4R6T - chains B and C of the 6 polymer chains in the assembly; structure by X-ray diffraction, 2.60 A resolution.

Chain B (and C):
Name: M17 leucyl aminopeptidase
Organism: Plasmodium falciparum 3D7
Notes: chain C of this document is another copy of the same molecule, construct and numbering; everything in this record applies to it too
UniProt: Q8IL11 (Q8IL11_PLAF7); residue numbers follow UniProt; this construct covers 84-605
Amino-acid sequence (528 residues; each row starts with the number of its first residue):
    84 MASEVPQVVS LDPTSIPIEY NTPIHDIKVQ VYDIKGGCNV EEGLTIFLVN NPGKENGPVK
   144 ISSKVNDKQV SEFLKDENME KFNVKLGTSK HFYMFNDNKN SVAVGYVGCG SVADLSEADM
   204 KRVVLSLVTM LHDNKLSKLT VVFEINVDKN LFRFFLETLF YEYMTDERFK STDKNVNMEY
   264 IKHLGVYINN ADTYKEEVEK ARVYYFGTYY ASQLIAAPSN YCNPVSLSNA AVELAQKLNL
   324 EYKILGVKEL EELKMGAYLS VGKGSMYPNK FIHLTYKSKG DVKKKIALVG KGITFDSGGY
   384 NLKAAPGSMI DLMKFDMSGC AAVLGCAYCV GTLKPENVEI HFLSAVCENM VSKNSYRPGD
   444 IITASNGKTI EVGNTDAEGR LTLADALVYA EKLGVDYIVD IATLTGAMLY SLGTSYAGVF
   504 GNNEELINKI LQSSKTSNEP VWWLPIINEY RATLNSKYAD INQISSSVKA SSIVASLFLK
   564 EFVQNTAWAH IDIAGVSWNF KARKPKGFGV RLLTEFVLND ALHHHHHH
Disordered / not traced: 84-85, 256-260, 602-611 (chain C: 84-85, 604-611)
Construct notes: engineered mutation Q152 (Asn in Q8IL11), Q515 (Asn in Q8IL11), Q546 (Asn in Q8IL11); expression tag (606-611)
Swiss-Prot annotation at these positions:
  - region: N384 to S401 (L13 loop)
  - active site: K386, R463
  - binding site (a peptide): K374, D379, K386, D399, D459
  - binding site (Zn(2+)): K374, D379, D394, M396, D399, D459, E461
  - site: K386 (Essential for hexamer stabilization)
  - mutagenesis: D379 (D379A: 6.5-fold reduction in catalytic efficiency in the presence of Co(2+); 854-fold reduction in catalytic efficiency in the presence of Mn(2+); substrate affinity is slightly reduced ...), K386 (K386A: 100-fold decrease in catalytic efficiency. 2-fold decrease in substrate affinity. Loss of hexamer formation with formation of dimers and trimers), A387 (A387P: 16-fold decrease in catalytic efficiency. No effect on hexamer formation), A388 to G390 (8-fold decrease in catalytic efficiency. 3-fold decrease in substrate affinity. No effect on hexamer formation), A388 to P389 (13-fold decrease in catalytic efficiency. 1.5-fold decrease in substrate affinity. No effect on hexamer formation), D394 (D394A: 7.5-fold increase in catalytic efficiency. No effect on hexamer formation. 1.7-fold increase in substrate affinity), E461 (E461L: 6.5-fold reduction in catalytic efficiency in the presence of Co(2+); 854-fold reduction in catalytic efficiency in the presence of Mn(2+); substrate affinity is slightly reduced ...), W525 (W525A: Loss of catalytic activity and impairs oligomerization; when associated with A-533), Y533 (Y533A: Loss of catalytic activity and impairs oligomerization; when associated with A-525)
Bound ions: Zn2+ site 1: K374, D379, D399, E461 (together with R5T); Zn2+ site 2: D379, D459, E461 (together with R5T)
Small-molecule neighbours:
  - carbonate ion (CO3): K374, A460, E461, G462, R463, L487, T488
  - R5T (tert-butyl {(1S)-2-(hydroxyamino)-2-oxo-1-[4-(1H-pyrazol-1-yl)phenyl]ethyl}carbamate): K374, D379, K386, M396, F398, D399, N457, D459, A460, E461, G462, R463, T486, L487, T488, G489, L492, I547, S554, A577
From the paper describing this entry:
  - Zn2+ coordination: K374, D379, D399, D459, E461
  - binding site for R5T: K374, D379, K386, M396, F398, D399, D459, A460, L487, G489, I547

How chain B and chain C interact:
Contacting residue pairs (67; chain B residue first):
  E334(B) - V92(C)
  E334(B) - S93(C)  hydrogen bond (side chain-backbone)
  E334(B) - L94(C)
  K337(B) - L94(C)
  M338(B) - L94(C)
  G339(B) - L94(C)
  L342(B) - L94(C)  hydrophobic
  K346(B) - V91(C)
  K346(B) - D95(C)  salt bridge
  Y383(B) - S380(C)
  Y383(B) - L385(C)
  Y383(B) - I393(C)
  Y383(B) - M433(C)
  Y383(B) - V434(C)  hydrogen bond (side chain-backbone)
  N384(B) - I393(C)
  L385(B) - L385(C)  hydrophobic
  V434(B) - V434(C)  hydrophobic
  S435(B) - V434(C)
  K436(B) - G347(C)
  K436(B) - M349(C)
  K436(B) - V434(C)
  K436(B) - S435(C)
  N437(B) - V91(C)
  N437(B) - M349(C)  hydrogen bond
  R440(B) - S302(C)
  R440(B) - N303(C)
  R440(B) - Y350(C)
  R440(B) - F378(C)
  R440(B) - E431(C)  salt bridge
  R440(B) - M433(C)
  P441(B) - F378(C)
  P441(B) - I393(C)
  P441(B) - D394(C)
  G442(B) - P301(C)
  G442(B) - D394(C)
  D443(B) - P301(C)
  D443(B) - S302(C)
  D443(B) - N303(C)  hydrogen bond (side chain-backbone)
  I444(B) - F252(C)  hydrophobic
  I444(B) - P301(C)  hydrophobic
  I444(B) - N303(C)  hydrogen bond (backbone-side chain)
  I444(B) - Y304(C)
  G450(B) - S254(C)  hydrogen bond (backbone-side chain)
  G450(B) - T255(C)
  K451(B) - T255(C)
  T452(B) - F252(C)  hydrogen bond (side chain-backbone)
  T452(B) - S254(C)
  E454(B) - K397(C)  salt bridge
  G456(B) - D394(C)
  N538(B) - R586(C)  hydrogen bond (backbone-side chain)
  S539(B) - K253(C)  hydrogen bond (backbone-side chain)
  K540(B) - K253(C)
  K540(B) - A585(C)
  K540(B) - R586(C)
  Y541(B) - D249(C)
  Y541(B) - F252(C)
  Y541(B) - K253(C)
  Y541(B) - A299(C)
  Y541(B) - R586(C)
  Y541(B) - K587(C)
  Y541(B) - P588(C)
  A542(B) - F252(C)
  A542(B) - K253(C)  hydrogen bond (backbone-side chain)
  D543(B) - K253(C)
  D543(B) - S254(C)  hydrogen bond (side chain-backbone)
  D543(B) - T255(C)  hydrogen bond (side chain-backbone)
  D543(B) - D256(C)  hydrogen bond (side chain-backbone)
Interface residues without a listed pair, chain B (34 interface residues in all): V330, L333, A387, S438, N545
Interface residues without a listed pair, chain C (37 interface residues in all): K257, S348, A387, N437

In short:
34 residues of chain B face 37 of chain C across their interface; the contacts include 13 hydrogen bonds and 3
salt bridges. Among the polar pairs are K346(B)-D95(C), R440(B)-E431(C) and E454(B)-K397(C). From the paper: a
binding site for R5T at K374(B), D379(B) and K386(B) among others; Zn2+ coordination by K374(B), D379(B) and
D399(B) among others.
Chain B and chain C are both M17 leucyl aminopeptidase (Plasmodium falciparum 3D7); the structure, Structure
of the m17 leucyl aminopeptidase from malaria complexed with a hydroxamic acid-based inhibitor, was determined
by X-ray diffraction together with 4R5T, 4R5V, 4R5X, 4R76 and 4R7M from the same study.
